PDB entry 2N1T | solution NMR | chains A and C of the 5 polymer chains in the assembly

[Chain A]
Name: Vesicle-associated membrane protein 2
From: Rattus norvegicus
Reference sequence: P63045 (VAMP2_RAT); numbering as in UniProt (aligned over 25-93)
Amino-acid sequence (69 residues; numbered 25 to 93; the number before each row is that of its first residue):
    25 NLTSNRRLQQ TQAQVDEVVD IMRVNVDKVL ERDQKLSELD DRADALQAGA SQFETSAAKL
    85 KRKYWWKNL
Curated features (UniProtKB/Swiss-Prot):
  - region: Asn92, Leu93 (Required for interaction with SEPT8)
  - site ((Microbial infection) Cleavage): Gln58, Lys59, Lys59, Leu60, Arg66, Ala67, Gln76, Phe77, Ala81, Ala82

[Chain C]
Name: Synaptosomal-associated protein 25
From: Homo sapiens
Notes: fragment: N-terminal domain
Reference sequence: P60880 (SNP25_HUMAN); residue numbers follow UniProt; this construct covers 7-83
Amino-acid sequence (77 residues; row label = number of the first residue in the row):
     7 MRNELEEMQR RADQLADESL ESTRRMLQLV EESKDAGIRT LVMLDEQGEQ LDRVEEGMNH
    67 INQDMKEAEK NLKDLGK
Reported in the primary citation:
  - mutagenesis - E52K/E55K: decreased binding to Synaptotagmin-1
  - mutagenesis - E24K/E27K: unchanged binding to Synaptotagmin-1

[Interface between chain A and chain C]
Residue-residue contacts - 6 pairs, chain A then chain C:
  Arg56(A) - Gln53(C)
  Phe77(A) - Met71(C)
  Leu84(A) - Leu81(C)
  Tyr88(A) - Leu81(C)
  Tyr88(A) - Gly82(C)
  Lys91(A) - Lys83(C)
Other interface residues (no listed pair), chain A (6 interface residues in all): Leu70
Other interface residues (no listed pair), chain C (9 interface residues in all): Leu50, Met64, Ile67, Leu78

[In short]
The interface between chain A and chain C involves 6 residues on one side and 9 on the other. The paper
reports that E52K/E55K of chain C reduce binding to Synaptotagmin-1; E24K/E27K of chain C leave binding to
Synaptotagmin-1 unchanged.
Here chain A is Vesicle-associated membrane protein 2 (Rattus norvegicus) and chain C is
Synaptosomal-associated protein 25 (Homo sapiens). Entry 2N1T (Dynamic binding mode of a synaptotagmin-1-SNARE
complex in solution) was determined by solution NMR.
